PDB entry 6E8P | X-ray diffraction, 1.90 A resolution | chain A

[Chain A]
Name: Carbonic anhydrase 2
From: Homo sapiens
Notes: EC 4.2.1.1
UniProt: P00918 (CAH2_HUMAN); the author numbering skips numbers that UniProt does not, so the offset changes along the chain: 4-125 = UniProt 4-125; 127-261 = UniProt 126-260
Chain sequence (257 residues; each row starts with the number of its first residue; note: 1 number in that range is skipped by the numbering (no residue carries it; nothing is unmodelled there)):
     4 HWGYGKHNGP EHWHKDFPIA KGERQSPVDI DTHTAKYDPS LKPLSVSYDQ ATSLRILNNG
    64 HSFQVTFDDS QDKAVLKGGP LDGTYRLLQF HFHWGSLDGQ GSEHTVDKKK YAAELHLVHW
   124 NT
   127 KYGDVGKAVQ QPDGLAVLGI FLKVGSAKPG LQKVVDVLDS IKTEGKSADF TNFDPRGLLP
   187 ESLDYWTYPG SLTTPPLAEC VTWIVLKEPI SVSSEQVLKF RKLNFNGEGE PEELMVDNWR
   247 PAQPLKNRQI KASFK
Construct notes: engineered mutation S65 (Ala in P00918), Q67 (Asn in P00918), T69 (Glu in P00918), L91 (Ile in P00918), V131 (Phe130 in P00918), E170 (Lys169 in P00918), A204 (Leu203 in P00918)
Bound ions: Zn2+: H94, H96, H119 (together with HZJ)
Ligand contacts: HZJ ((14beta,17beta)-estra-1(10),2,4,6,8-pentaene-3,17-diyl disulfamate): L91, Q92, H94, H96, E106, H119, V121, V131, G132, V135, L141, V143, S197, L198, T199, T200, P201, P202, W209

[Summary]
Bound to chain A: compound HZJ. The Zn2+ site is built by H94, H96 and H119.
Chain A is Carbonic anhydrase 2 (Homo sapiens); the structure, CA IX mimic Complexed with Steroidal Sulfamate
Compound STX 49, was determined by X-ray diffraction (same publication as 6E8X, 6E91 and 6E92).
